PDB entry 6T0K | X-ray diffraction, 1.18 A resolution | chain A

== Chain A ==
Name: CYP124 in complex with inhibitor carbethoxyhexyl imidazole
From: Mycobacterium tuberculosis H37Rv
UniProtKB: P9WPP3 (CP124_MYCTU); residues 1-428 here = UniProt positions 1-428
Chain sequence (435 residues; numbered -6 to 428; the number before each row is that of its first residue; numbers below 1 keep their minus sign (Met-6 is residue -6)):
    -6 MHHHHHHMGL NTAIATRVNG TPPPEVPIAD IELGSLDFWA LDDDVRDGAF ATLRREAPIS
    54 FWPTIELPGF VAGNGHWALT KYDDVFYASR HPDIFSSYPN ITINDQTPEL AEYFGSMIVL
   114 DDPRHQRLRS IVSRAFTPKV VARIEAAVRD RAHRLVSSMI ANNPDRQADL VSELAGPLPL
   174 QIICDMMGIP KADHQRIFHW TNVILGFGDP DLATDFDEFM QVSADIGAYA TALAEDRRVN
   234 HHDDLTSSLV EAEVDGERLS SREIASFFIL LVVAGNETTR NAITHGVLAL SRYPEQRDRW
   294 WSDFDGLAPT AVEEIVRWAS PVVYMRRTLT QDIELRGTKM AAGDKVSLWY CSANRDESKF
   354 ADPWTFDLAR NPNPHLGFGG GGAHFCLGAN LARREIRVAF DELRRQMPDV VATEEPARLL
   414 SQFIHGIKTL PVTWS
Unresolved in the structure: -6 to -3
Differences from the reference sequence: initiating methionine (-6); expression tag (-5 to 0)
Ion coordination: heme Fe: Cys379 (together with ethyl 7-imidazol-1-ylheptanoate)
Small-molecule neighbours:
  - heme (HEM): Met110, Ile111, His118, Arg122, Phe129, Ile176, Leu263, Leu264, Ala267, Gly268, Thr271, Thr272, Ala275, Val309, Pro314, Val315, Met318, Arg320, Tyr343, Gly370, Phe371, Gly372, Gly373, Gly374, Ala376, His377, Phe378, Cys379, Leu380, Gly381, Leu384, Ala385, Ile389
  - ethyl 7-imidazol-1-ylheptanoate (M65): Thr95, Phe107, Ile111, Ile197, Leu198, Ile262, Leu263, Val266, Ala267, Thr271, Val315, Met318, Cys379, Phe416
UniProt features mapped onto this chain:
  - binding site (heme): Cys379

== Summary ==
Bound to chain A: heme and ethyl 7-imidazol-1-ylheptanoate. UniProt lists heme-binding residue Cys379.
Chain A is CYP124 in complex with inhibitor carbethoxyhexyl imidazole (Mycobacterium tuberculosis H37Rv); the
structure, Crystal structure of CYP124 in complex with inhibitor carbethoxyhexyl imidazole, was determined by
X-ray diffraction, deposited together with 6T0F, 6T0G, 6T0H and 6T0L.
